Entry 4AM9 (X-ray diffraction, 2.50 A resolution); this record covers chains A and B.

Chain A:
Molecule: Chaperone sycd
Source organism: Yersinia enterocolitica
UniProtKB: O87496 (O87496_YEREN); residues 21-163 here = UniProt positions 21-163
Chain sequence (148 residues; each row starts with the number of its first residue):
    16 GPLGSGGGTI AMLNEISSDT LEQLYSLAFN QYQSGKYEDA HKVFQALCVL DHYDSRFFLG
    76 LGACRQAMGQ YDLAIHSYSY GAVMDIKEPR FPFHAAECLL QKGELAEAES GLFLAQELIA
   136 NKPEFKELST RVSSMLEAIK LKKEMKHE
Unresolved in the structure: 16-28, 160-163
Differences from the reference sequence: expression tag (16-20)
From the paper describing this entry:
  - self-association interface (contacts with another copy of this molecule): Leu42, Val58, Ala61, Leu65
  - conformationally variable residues (order/disorder transition): Arg146
  - contacts within the chain: Glu142-Arg146 (hydrogen bond)

Chain B:
Molecule: Yop effector yopd
UniProtKB: Q9R2G2 (Q9R2G2_YEREN); residues 56-65 here = UniProt positions 56-65
Chain sequence (11 residues; numbered 55 to 65; the number before each row is that of its first residue):
    55 XQVPELIKPS Q
Unresolved in the structure: 65
Modified residues: ACE (acetyl group) at position 55

Interface between chain A and chain B:
Residue-residue contacts - 21 pairs, chain A then chain B:
  Tyr40(A) with Ile61(B), hydrogen bond (side chain-backbone); Pro63(B), hydrophobic
  Ser41(A) with Pro63(B)
  Phe44(A) with Leu60(B), hydrophobic; Ile61(B); Pro63(B)
  Tyr47(A) with Val57(B); Pro58(B), hydrogen bond (side chain-backbone); Leu60(B), hydrophobic
  Tyr52(A) with Val57(B)
  Phe59(A) with Leu60(B), hydrophobic
  Arg71(A) with Ile61(B)
  Leu74(A) with Ile61(B), hydrophobic
  Gly75(A) with Leu60(B)
  Ala78(A) with Pro58(B), hydrophobic; Leu60(B), hydrophobic
  Gln81(A) with Pro58(B)
  Tyr93(A) with Pro58(B)
  Arg105(A) with Ile61(B)
  His109(A) with Pro58(B)
  Arg146(A) with Gln56(B), hydrogen bond
Other interface residues (no listed pair), chain A (18 interface residues in all): Glu37, Ala82, Glu112
Other interface residues (no listed pair), chain B (9 interface residues in all): Glu59, Lys62, Ser64
Interface features reported in the paper:
  - residue pairs: Tyr40(A)-Ile61(B) (hydrogen bond), Tyr40(A)-Pro63(B) (hydrophobic contact), Phe44(A)-Leu60(B) (hydrophobic contact), Phe44(A)-Pro63(B) (hydrophobic contact), Tyr47(A)-Pro58(B) (hydrogen bond), Tyr47(A)-Leu60(B) (hydrophobic contact), Tyr52(A)-Val57(B) (hydrophobic contact), Phe59(A)-Leu60(B) (hydrophobic contact), Leu74(A)-Leu60(B) (hydrophobic contact), Leu74(A)-Ile61(B) (hydrophobic contact), Gly75(A)-Leu60(B) (hydrophobic contact), Ala78(A)-Leu60(B) (hydrophobic contact), Ala78(A)-Pro58(B), Gln81(A)-Pro58(B), Ala82(A)-Val57(B) (hydrophobic contact), Tyr93(A)-Pro58(B), His109(A)-Pro58(B), Arg146(A)-Gln56(B) (hydrogen bond)
  - interface residues, chain B: Pro58(B), Leu60(B), Pro63(B)

Summary:
Chain A and chain B form an interface of 18 and 9 residues respectively, with 3 hydrogen bonds. Polar pairs
include Tyr40(A)-Ile61(B), Tyr47(A)-Pro58(B) and Arg146(A)-Gln56(B). The paper describes hydrogen bonds
between Tyr40(A) and Ile61(B), Tyr47(A) and Pro58(B) and Arg146(A) and Gln56(B); hydrophobic contacts between
Tyr40(A) and Pro63(B), Phe44(A) and Leu60(B) and Phe44(A) and Pro63(B) among others; contacts between Ala78(A)
and Pro58(B), Gln81(A) and Pro58(B) and Tyr93(A) and Pro58(B) among others. The paper reports interface
residues Pro58(B), Leu60(B) and Pro63(B); conformational variability at Arg146(A).
Here chain A is Chaperone sycd (Yersinia enterocolitica) and chain B is Yop effector yopd. Entry 4AM9 (Crystal
structure of the yersinia enterocolitica type III secretion chaperone sycd in complex with a peptide ...) was
determined by X-ray diffraction.
